PDB entry 4JI3 | X-ray diffraction, 3.35 A resolution | chains A and Q of the 21 polymer chains in the assembly

# Chain A
Molecule: 16S rRNA
Source organism: Thermus thermophilus
Sequence (1522 nucleotides; row label = number of the first residue in the row; note: 42 numbers in that range are skipped by the numbering (no residue carries them; nothing is unmodelled there); a row labelled like 190A-190L holds insertion residues (190A, then the next letters in order); numbering starts at 0):
     0 UUUGUUGGAG AGUUUGAUCC UGGCUCAGGG UGAACGCUGG CGGCGUGCCU AAGACAUGCA
    60 AGUCGUGCGG G
    73 CCGCGGGGUU UU
    88 ACUCCG
    95 UGGUC
   101 AGCGGCGGAC GGGUGAGUAA CGCGUGGGU
  129A G
   130 ACCUACCCGG AAGAGGGGGA CAACCCGGGG AAACUCGGGC UAAUCCCCCA UGUGGACCCG
   190 C
190A-190L CCCUUGGGGUGU
   191 GUCCAAAGGG CUUU
   216 GCCCGCUUCC GGAUGGGCCC GCGUCCCAUC AGCUAGUUGG UGGGGUAAUG GCCCACCAAG
   276 GCGACGACGG GUAGCCGGUC UGAGAGGAUG GCCGGCCACA GGGGCACUGA GACACGGGCC
   336 CCACUCCUAC GGGAGGCAGC AGUUAGGAAU CUUCCGCAAU GGGCGCAAGC CUGACGGAGC
   396 GACGCCGCUU GGAGGAAGAA GCCCUUCGGG GUGUAAACUC CUGAA
   442 CCCGGGACGA AACCCCCGAC GA
   474 GGGGACUGAC GGUACCGGG
   494 GUAAUAGCGC CGGCCAACUC CGUGCCAGCA GCCGCGGUAA UACGGAGGGC GCGAGCGUUA
   554 CCCGGAUUCA CUGGGCGUAA AGGGCGUGUA GGCGGCCUGG GGCGUCCCAU GUGAAAGACC
   614 ACGGCUCAAC CGUGGGGGAG CGUGGGAUAC GCUCAGGCUA GACGGUGGGA GAGGGUGGUG
   674 GAAUUCCCGG AGUAGCGGUG AAAUGCGCAG AUACCGGGAG GAACGCCGAU GGCGAAGGCA
   734 GCCACCUGGU CCACCCGUGA CGCUGAGGCG CGAAAGCGUG GGGAGCAAAC CGGAUUAGAU
   794 ACCCGGGUAG UCCACGCCCU AAACGAUGCG CGCUAGGUCU CUGGGUCU
   848 CCUGGGGGCC GAAGCUAACG CGUUAAGCGC GCCGCCUGGG GAGUACGGCC GCAAGGCUGA
   908 AACUCAAAGG AAUUGACGGG GGCCCGCACA AGCGGUGGAG CAUGUGGUUU AAUUCGAAGX
   968 AACGCGAAGA ACCUUACCAG GCCUUGACAU GCUAGG
 1003A G
  1004 AACCCGGGUG AAAGCCUGGG GUGCCCC
1030A-1030D GCGA
  1031 GGGGAGCCCU AGCACAGGUG CUGCAUGGCC GUCGUCAGCU CGUGCCGUGA GGUGUUGGGU
  1091 UAAGUCCCGC AACGAGCGCA ACCCCCGCCG UUAGUUGCCA GCGGUUCGGC CGGGCACUCU
  1151 AACGGGACUG CCCGCGAAA
  1171 GCGGGAGGAA GGAGGGGACG ACGUCUGGUC AGCAUGGCCC UUACGGCCUG GGCGACACAC
  1231 GUGCUACAAU GCCCACUACA AAGCGAUGCC ACCCGGCAAC GGGGAGCUAA UCGCAAAAAG
  1291 GUGGGCCCAG UUCGGAUUGG GGUCUGCAAC CCGACCCCAU GAAGCCGGAA UCGCUAGUAA
  1351 UCGCGGAUCA G
 1361A C
  1362 CAUGCCGCGG UGAAUACGUU CCCGGGCCUU GUACACACXG CCXGUXACGC CAUGGGAGCG
  1422 GGCUCUACCC GAAGUCGCCG GG
  1446 AGCCUACGGG
  1459 CAGGCGCCGA GGGUAGGGCC CGUGACUGGG GCGAAGUCGU AACAAGGUAG CUGUACCGGA
  1519 AGGUGCGGCU GGAUCCACUC CUUUCU
Disordered / not traced: 0-4, 1533-1538
Differences from the reference sequence: conflict C1534 (A2157 in M26923.1), A1535 (C2158 in M26923.1)
Modified residues: PSU (pseudouridine-5'-monophosphate) at position 516, 7MG (7N-methyl-8-hydroguanosine-5'-monophosphate) at position 527, M2G (N2-dimethylguanosine-5'-monophosphate) at position 966, 5MC (5-methylcytidine-5'-monophosphate) at position 967, 2MG (2N-methylguanosine-5'-monophosphate) at position 1207, 5MC (5-methylcytidine-5'-monophosphate) at position 1400, 4OC (4n,o2'-methylcytidine-5'-monophosphate) at position 1402, 5MC (5-methylcytidine-5'-monophosphate) at position 1404, 5MC (5-methylcytidine-5'-monophosphate) at position 1407, UR3 (3-methyluridine-5'-monophoshate) at position 1498, MA6 (6N-dimethyladenosine-5'-monophoshate) at position 1518, MA6 (6N-dimethyladenosine-5'-monophoshate) at position 1519, PSU (pseudouridine-5'-monophosphate) at position 1540, PSU (pseudouridine-5'-monophosphate) at position 1541
Ion coordination: Mg2+ site 1 near U5 (its only coordinating residue here); Mg2+ site 2: U12, G22; Mg2+ site 3 near G21 (its only coordinating residue here); Mg2+ site 4 near C48 (its only coordinating residue here); Mg2+ site 5: C58, U387; Mg2+ site 6: A59, U387; Mg2+ site 7: G61, U62, G105; Mg2+ site 8 near G97 (its only coordinating residue here); Mg2+ site 9 near G107 (its only coordinating residue here); Mg2+ site 10: G117, G289; Mg2+ site 11: C121, G124, U125, G236; Mg2+ site 12 near C121 (its only coordinating residue here); 104 more Mg2+ sites not listed
Ligand contacts: streptomycin (SRY): U12, U13, U14, C526, 7MG_527, C912, A913, A914, A915, C1490, G1491
What the authors report for this chain:
  - mutagenesis - C1490U: increased growth

# Chain Q
Molecule: Ribosomal protein S17
Source organism: Thermus thermophilus
UniProt: Q5SHP7 (RS17_THET8); numbering as in UniProt (aligned over 1-105)
Amino-acid sequence (105 residues; numbered 1 to 105; the number before each row is that of its first residue):
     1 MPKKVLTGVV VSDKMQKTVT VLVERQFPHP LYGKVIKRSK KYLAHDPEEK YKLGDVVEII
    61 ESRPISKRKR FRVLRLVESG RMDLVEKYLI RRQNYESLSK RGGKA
Disordered / not traced: 1, 101-105
Ion coordination: Mg2+ site 1: Met-15, Glu-49; Mg2+ site 2: Ile-65 (shared with G266(A) of chain A)

# How chain A and chain Q interact
Pairs across the interface - 82 pairs, chain A then chain Q:
  G127(A) / Pro-2(Q)  hydrogen bond to the sugar
  G127(A) / Glu-61(Q)  hydrogen bond to the base
  G128(A) / Pro-2(Q)  sugar contact
  G128(A) / Lys-3(Q)  sugar contact
  G128(A) / Glu-61(Q)  sugar contact
  A130(A) / Arg-63(Q)  salt bridge to the phosphate
  A130(A) / Pro-64(Q)  base contact
  U190E(A) / Ser-62(Q)  base contact
  U190E(A) / Arg-63(Q)  hydrogen bond to the base
  U190E(A) / Arg-72(Q)  hydrogen bond to the base
  G190F(A) / Arg-63(Q)  base contact
  C234(A) / Glu-61(Q)  base contact
  C234(A) / Arg-70(Q)  hydrogen bond to the phosphate
  C235(A) / Glu-61(Q)  base contact
  C235(A) / Arg-70(Q)  salt bridge to the phosphate
  C235(A) / Phe-71(Q)  sugar contact
  G236(A) / Lys-4(Q)  sugar contact
  G236(A) / Lys-40(Q)  salt bridge to the phosphate
  G236(A) / Tyr-42(Q)  hydrogen bond to the phosphate
  C237(A) / Arg-25(Q)  hydrogen bond to the phosphate
  C237(A) / Lys-40(Q)  salt bridge to the phosphate
  C237(A) / Tyr-42(Q)  phosphate contact
  G238(A) / Arg-25(Q)  salt bridge to the phosphate
  A246(A) / Leu-98(Q)  sugar contact
  A246(A) / Ser-99(Q)  sugar contact
  G247(A) / Ser-99(Q)  phosphate contact
  G247(A) / Lys-100(Q)  salt bridge to the phosphate
  U253(A) / Met-15(Q)  hydrogen bond to the sugar
  U253(A) / Lys-67(Q)  salt bridge to the phosphate
  G254(A) / Met-15(Q)  sugar contact
  G254(A) / Gln-16(Q)  hydrogen bond to the sugar
  G254(A) / Thr-18(Q)  hydrogen bond to the sugar
  G254(A) / Ser-66(Q)  hydrogen bond to the phosphate
  G254(A) / Lys-67(Q)  phosphate contact
  G254(A) / Arg-68(Q)  phosphate contact
  G254(A) / Lys-69(Q)  phosphate contact
  G255(A) / Gln-16(Q)  hydrogen bond to the sugar
  G255(A) / Lys-17(Q)  phosphate contact
  G255(A) / Ile-65(Q)  phosphate contact
  G255(A) / Ser-66(Q)  phosphate contact
  G255(A) / Lys-69(Q)  salt bridge to the phosphate
  U256(A) / Lys-17(Q)  salt bridge to the phosphate
  U264(A) / Arg-63(Q)  sugar contact
  U264(A) / Pro-64(Q)  hydrogen bond to the sugar
  G265(A) / Pro-64(Q)  sugar contact
  G265(A) / Ile-65(Q)  sugar contact
  G265(A) / Ser-66(Q)  sugar contact
  G265(A) / Lys-67(Q)  hydrogen bond to the sugar
  G266(A) / Lys-67(Q)  sugar contact
  C267(A) / Lys-67(Q)  phosphate contact
  A273(A) / Gln-16(Q)  sugar contact
  G275(A) / Lys-14(Q)  phosphate contact
  G275(A) / Met-15(Q)  sugar contact
  G276(A) / Ser-12(Q)  hydrogen bond to the phosphate
  G276(A) / Met-15(Q)  sugar contact
  G276(A) / Arg-68(Q)  hydrogen bond to the phosphate
  C277(A) / Lys-41(Q)  salt bridge to the phosphate
  C277(A) / Arg-68(Q)  salt bridge to the phosphate
  G278(A) / Lys-41(Q)  salt bridge to the phosphate
  G278(A) / Tyr-95(Q)  base contact
  A279(A) / Arg-91(Q)  salt bridge to the phosphate
  A279(A) / Tyr-95(Q)  hydrogen bond to the phosphate
  A279(A) / Leu-98(Q)  base contact
  C280(A) / Lys-37(Q)  base contact
  C280(A) / Arg-38(Q)  hydrogen bond to the sugar
  C280(A) / Ser-39(Q)  hydrogen bond to the base
  C280(A) / Arg-91(Q)  base contact
  C564(A) / Leu-31(Q)  base contact
  C564(A) / Tyr-32(Q)  sugar contact
  U582(A) / Asn-94(Q)  hydrogen bond to the sugar
  A583(A) / Asn-94(Q)  hydrogen bond to the sugar
  G584(A) / Lys-87(Q)  phosphate contact
  G585(A) / Lys-34(Q)  hydrogen bond to the phosphate
  G585(A) / Lys-37(Q)  salt bridge to the phosphate
  C586(A) / Lys-34(Q)  salt bridge to the phosphate
  G635(A) / Pro-2(Q)  phosphate contact
  U636(A) / Pro-2(Q)  phosphate contact
  G760(A) / Asn-94(Q)  hydrogen bond to the base
  G760(A) / Ser-97(Q)  hydrogen bond to the base
  G760(A) / Leu-98(Q)  sugar contact
  C879(A) / Lys-34(Q)  salt bridge to the phosphate
  C896(A) / Lys-100(Q)  sugar contact
Also at the interface, not in a pair above, chain A (46 interface residues in all): U129, U252, G301, G597, U598, A759, G761, G895
Also at the interface, not in a pair above, chain Q (44 interface residues in all): Thr-20, Pro-28, Val-35, Leu-43, Ile-90

# In short
Chain A and chain Q form an interface of 46 and 44 residues respectively; the contacts include 24 hydrogen
bonds and 16 salt bridges. Polar pairs include G127(A)/Glu-61(Q), U190E(A)/Arg-63(Q) and U190E(A)/Arg-72(Q).
Chain A binds streptomycin. U12(A) and G22(A) form the Mg2+ site 2. The paper reports that C1490U of chain A
increases growth.
Here chain A is 16S rRNA and chain Q is Ribosomal protein S17, both from Thermus thermophilus. Entry 4JI3
(Crystal Structure of 30S ribosomal subunit from Thermus thermophilus) was determined by X-ray diffraction
together with 4JI0, 4JI1, 4JI2, 4JI4, 4JI5, 4JI6, 4JI7 and 4JI8 from the same study.
